Entry 7OGR (electron microscopy, 3.00 A resolution); this record covers chains C and D of the 6 polymer chains in the assembly.

[Chain C]
Protein: DNA-directed RNA polymerase
Source organism: Pseudomonas phage phiKZ
Notes: EC 2.7.7.6
Chain sequence (700 residues; numbered 1 to 700; the number before each row is that of its first residue):
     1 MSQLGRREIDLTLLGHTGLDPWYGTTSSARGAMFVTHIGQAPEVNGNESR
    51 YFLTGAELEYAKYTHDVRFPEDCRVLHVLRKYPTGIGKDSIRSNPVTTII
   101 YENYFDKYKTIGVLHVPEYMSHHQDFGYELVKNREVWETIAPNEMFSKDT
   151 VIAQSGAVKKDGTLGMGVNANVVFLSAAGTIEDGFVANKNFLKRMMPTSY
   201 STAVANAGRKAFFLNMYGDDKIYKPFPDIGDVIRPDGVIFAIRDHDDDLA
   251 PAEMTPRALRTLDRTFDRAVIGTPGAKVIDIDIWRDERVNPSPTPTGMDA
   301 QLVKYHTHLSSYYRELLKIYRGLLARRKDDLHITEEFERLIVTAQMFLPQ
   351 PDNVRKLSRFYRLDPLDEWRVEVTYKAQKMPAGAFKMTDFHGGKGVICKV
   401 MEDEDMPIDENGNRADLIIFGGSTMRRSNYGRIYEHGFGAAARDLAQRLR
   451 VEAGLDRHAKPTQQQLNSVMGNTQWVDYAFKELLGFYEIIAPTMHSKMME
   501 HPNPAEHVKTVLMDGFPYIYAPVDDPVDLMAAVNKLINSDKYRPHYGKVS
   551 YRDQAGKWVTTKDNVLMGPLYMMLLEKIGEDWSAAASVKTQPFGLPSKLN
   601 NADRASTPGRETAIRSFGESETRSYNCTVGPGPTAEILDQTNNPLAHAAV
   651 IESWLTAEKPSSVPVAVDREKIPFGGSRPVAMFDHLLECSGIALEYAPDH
Disordered / not traced: 1, 579-632, 668-700

[Chain D]
Protein: PHIKZ074
Source organism: Pseudomonas phage phiKZ
UniProt: Q8SD88 (Q8SD88_BPDPK); residues 1-677 here = UniProt positions 1-677
Chain sequence (677 residues; each row starts with the number of its first residue):
     1 MNLNRYKARDLLNLSYDDLWSLPSEWHLIEFDDGKTVVSVDRITKLSVLC
    51 WYPLKHYKDCPIPSDHHIDFNRILTDNPKDYLNVEGGRVTSKAMVKHLNK
   101 AIWNIYDWSGETVDPEVLSKLAIEGKNWLYNQTTVKLSEYLATLSMFDIA
   151 EVYNHPKVREANHNIEPTTYGIEKISYGKVKEVFNDPTQFIGNSIIEGLR
   201 SGTQKTEQLLQAFAWRGFPTDINSDIFKYPVTTGYIDGIWNLYENMIESR
   251 SGTKALLYNKELLRVTEYFNRKSQLIAQYVQRLHPGDCKTTILAEYPVTK
   301 LTLKAFKGKYYQKEDGKLDWIRGNETHLIGTKQKFRSVFGCNHPDSQGIC
   351 MTCYGRLGINIPKGTNIGQVAAVSMGDKITSAVLSTKHTDASSAVEQYKL
   401 GKIESNYLRTGEIPETLYLKKELTQKDYRLVIARSEAENLADILMIDDLT
   451 AYPATSATELTSLALVYDDEVNGECGDVLTVSLYNRRASLSIEMLKHIKM
   501 VRWELDQRDNIVISLRGFDFNLPFLTLPNKHVNMYEVMKRFQSFLHSGSD
   551 SAEAGKLSTEKVGYTSKTYLKNYKSPIEALPVFATMANEKISLNISHCEI
   601 LIYAMMIRSAQYRDYRLPKPGINGQFEKYNRLMQCRSLGGAMAFEKQHEP
   651 LNNPGSFLNKMRNDHPYDLLVKGGKLR
Disordered / not traced: 316-319, 343-348, 384-677
Metal / ion sites: Zn2+: C288, C341, C350, C353
From the paper describing this entry:
  - Zn2+ coordination: C288, C341, C350, C353

[How chain C and chain D interact]
Pairs across the interface (79):
  S2(C) - T232(D)
  S2(C) - T233(D)
  Q3(C) - N241(D)
  L4(C) - T233(D)
  L4(C) - D237(D)
  R6(C) - N241(D)
  R7(C) - W240(D)
  E8(C) - W240(D)  hydrogen bond (backbone-backbone)
  E8(C) - N241(D)
  I9(C) - W240(D)
  I9(C) - N241(D)
  I9(C) - L242(D)
  Y23(C) - W240(D)
  Y23(C) - N245(D)
  G24(C) - G238(D)
  G24(C) - I239(D)  hydrogen bond (backbone-backbone)
  G24(C) - W240(D)
  T25(C) - Y235(D)
  T25(C) - I236(D)
  T25(C) - G238(D)
  T26(C) - E248(D)
  S27(C) - Y235(D)
  S28(C) - E248(D)
  S28(C) - S249(D)
  S28(C) - G252(D)
  S28(C) - T253(D)  hydrogen bond (backbone-side chain)
  A29(C) - G252(D)
  A29(C) - T253(D)
  A32(C) - T253(D)
  F174(C) - T143(D)  hydrogen bond (backbone-side chain)
  F174(C) - L144(D)
  L175(C) - L141(D)  hydrophobic
  L175(C) - A142(D)
  S176(C) - L141(D)
  S176(C) - A142(D)  hydrogen bond (side chain-backbone)
  G421(C) - L144(D)
  G422(C) - Q204(D)
  T424(C) - L144(D)
  M425(C) - L144(D)  hydrophobic
  M425(C) - I149(D)  hydrophobic
  M425(C) - I195(D)  hydrophobic
  M425(C) - Q204(D)
  M425(C) - Q208(D)
  R426(C) - T203(D)  hydrogen bond (side chain-backbone)
  R426(C) - K205(D)
  S428(C) - Q208(D)
  Y430(C) - A212(D)
  Y430(C) - Y235(D)  hydrophobic
  Y430(C) - I236(D)  hydrophobic
  I433(C) - L144(D)  hydrophobic
  I433(C) - I149(D)  hydrophobic
  Y434(C) - I236(D)  hydrogen bond (side chain-backbone)
  G437(C) - M146(D)
  L529(C) - W240(D)  hydrophobic
  M530(C) - I149(D)  hydrophobic
  M530(C) - A150(D)  hydrophobic
  M530(C) - Y153(D)  hydrophobic
  M530(C) - I236(D)  hydrophobic
  V533(C) - M146(D)  hydrophobic
  V533(C) - A150(D)  hydrophobic
  N534(C) - N154(D)  hydrogen bond
  I537(C) - F147(D)  hydrophobic
  I537(C) - A150(D)  hydrophobic
  R543(C) - F147(D)
  Y546(C) - S145(D)  hydrogen bond
  Y546(C) - F147(D)  hydrophobic
  Y551(C) - S138(D)  hydrogen bond (side chain-backbone)
  Y551(C) - L141(D)
  D553(C) - S138(D)  hydrogen bond
  Q554(C) - T134(D)
  T560(C) - E139(D)
  T561(C) - E139(D)
  K562(C) - E139(D)  hydrogen bond (backbone-backbone)
  K562(C) - Y140(D)
  D563(C) - L141(D)
  D563(C) - T143(D)
  N564(C) - T143(D)
  V565(C) - T143(D)
  L566(C) - S145(D)
Interface residues without a listed pair, chain C (51 interface residues in all): A177, A178, I181, L536, P544, V559
Interface residues without a listed pair, chain D (40 interface residues in all): Y130, V135, H163, L209

[Overview]
The interface between chain C and chain D involves 51 residues on one side and 40 on the other, with 12
hydrogen bonds. Among the polar pairs are S28(C)-T253(D), F174(C)-T143(D) and S176(C)-A142(D). C288(D),
C341(D), C350(D) and C353(D) coordinate Zn2+. From the paper: Zn2+ coordination by C288(D), C341(D) and
C350(D) among others.
Here chain C is DNA-directed RNA polymerase and chain D is PHIKZ074, both from Pseudomonas phage phiKZ. Entry
7OGR (Structure of the apo-state of the bacteriophage PhiKZ non-virion RNA polymerase) was determined by
electron microscopy (same publication as 7OGP).
